7P50 - chains B and C of the 3 polymer chains in the assembly; structure by X-ray diffraction, 1.16 A resolution.

== Chain B (and C) ==
Name: GlnK2 from Methanothermococcus thermolithotrophicus
Organism: Methanothermococcus thermolithotrophicus DSM 2095
Notes: chain C of this document is another copy of the same molecule, construct and numbering; everything in this record applies to it too
Sequence (132 residues; numbered -19 to 112; the number before each row is that of its first residue; numbers below 1 keep their minus sign (Met-19 is residue -19)):
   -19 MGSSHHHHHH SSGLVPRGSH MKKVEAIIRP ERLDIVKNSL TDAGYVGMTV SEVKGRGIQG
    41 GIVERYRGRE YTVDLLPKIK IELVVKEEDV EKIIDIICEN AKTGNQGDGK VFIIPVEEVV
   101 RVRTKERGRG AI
Not modelled in the structure: -19 to -3
Ion coordination: Mg2+: Gln39 (together with 2-oxoglutaric acid, ATP)
Small-molecule neighbours:
  - 2-oxoglutaric acid (AKG): Arg9, Arg36, Gly37, Ile38, Gln39, Gly40, Gly41, Ile42, Leu56, Lys58, Gln86, Gly87
  - ATP (adenosine-5'-triphosphate), molecule 1: Ile7, Lys34, Gly35, Arg36, Gly37, Ile38, Gln39, Lys58, Gln86, Gly87, Asp88, Gly89, Lys90, Phe92
  - ATP, molecule 2: Gly27, Met28, Thr29, Glu62, Leu63, Val64, Arg101, Arg103, Ala111, Ile112
What the authors report for this chain:
  - binding site for ATP: Phe92
  - binding site for 2-oxoglutaric acid: Arg9, Gln39, Gly41, Lys58

== Interface between chain B and chain C ==
Contacting residue pairs (58; chain B residue first):
  Lys2(B) - Glu97(C)  salt bridge
  Glu5(B) - Lys3(C)  salt bridge
  Glu5(B) - Glu62(C)
  Ile7(B) - Thr29(C)
  Val33(B) - Thr29(C)
  Val33(B) - Val30(C)
  Val33(B) - Ser31(C)
  Lys34(B) - Thr29(C)
  Lys34(B) - Val30(C)  hydrogen bond (backbone-backbone)
  Gly35(B) - Met28(C)
  Arg36(B) - Lys17(C)
  Arg36(B) - Thr21(C)  hydrogen bond
  Arg36(B) - Val26(C)  hydrogen bond (side chain-backbone)
  Arg36(B) - Gly27(C)
  Arg36(B) - Met28(C)  hydrogen bond (backbone-backbone)
  Gly37(B) - Val26(C)
  Gly37(B) - Gly27(C)
  Ile38(B) - Arg101(C)
  Ile38(B) - Ile112(C)
  Gly40(B) - Val26(C)
  Asp54(B) - Lys17(C)  salt bridge
  Asp54(B) - Asn18(C)
  Leu55(B) - Lys17(C)
  Leu55(B) - Val30(C)  hydrophobic
  Lys60(B) - Glu62(C)  salt bridge
  Glu71(B) - Arg107(C)  salt bridge
  Ile74(B) - Val100(C)  hydrophobic
  Asp75(B) - Lys105(C)  salt bridge
  Cys78(B) - Val100(C)  hydrophobic
  Cys78(B) - Val102(C)
  Ala81(B) - Val102(C)  hydrophobic
  Lys82(B) - Val102(C)
  Gly84(B) - Arg103(C)
  Asn85(B) - Arg103(C)
  Gln86(B) - Arg103(C)
  Asp88(B) - Val102(C)
  Asp88(B) - Arg103(C)
  Gly89(B) - Arg101(C)
  Gly89(B) - Val102(C)  hydrogen bond (backbone-backbone)
  Lys90(B) - Val99(C)
  Lys90(B) - Val100(C)
  Lys90(B) - Arg101(C)
  Lys90(B) - Val102(C)
  Lys90(B) - Ala111(C)  hydrogen bond (side chain-backbone)
  Lys90(B) - Ile112(C)  hydrogen bond (side chain-backbone)
  Val91(B) - Glu98(C)
  Val91(B) - Val99(C)
  Val91(B) - Val100(C)  hydrogen bond (backbone-backbone)
  Phe92(B) - Val64(C)  hydrophobic
  Phe92(B) - Glu98(C)
  Ile93(B) - Val96(C)
  Ile93(B) - Glu97(C)  hydrogen bond (backbone-backbone)
  Ile93(B) - Glu98(C)  hydrogen bond (backbone-backbone)
  Ile94(B) - Lys3(C)
  Ile94(B) - Ile94(C)  hydrophobic
  Ile94(B) - Pro95(C)
  Pro95(B) - Pro95(C)
  Pro95(B) - Glu97(C)

== Summary ==
The interface between chain B and chain C involves 30 residues on one side and 26 on the other; the contacts
include 10 hydrogen bonds and 6 salt bridges. Among the polar pairs are Lys2(B)-Glu97(C), Glu5(B)-Lys3(C) and
Asp54(B)-Lys17(C). From the paper: a binding site for 2-oxoglutaric acid at Arg9(B), Gln39(B) and Gly41(B)
among others; a binding site for ATP at Phe92(B).
Both chains are GlnK2 from Methanothermococcus thermolithotrophicus (Methanothermococcus thermolithotrophicus
DSM 2095). Entry 7P50 (GlnK2 from Methanothermococcus thermolithotrophicus in complex with Mg-ATP and
2-oxoglutarate at a resolution of 1.16 A) was determined by X-ray diffraction together with 7P4V, 7P4Y and
7P52 from the same study.
